PDB entry 9BJH | X-ray diffraction, 2.80 A resolution | chains H and L of the 3 polymer chains in the assembly

# Chain H
Name: 75C8 Fab Heavy Chain
Source organism: Homo sapiens
Notes: antibody fragment or engineered binder
Sequence (239 residues; numbered -2 to 236; the number before each row is that of its first residue; numbers below 1 keep their minus sign (Met-2 is residue -2)):
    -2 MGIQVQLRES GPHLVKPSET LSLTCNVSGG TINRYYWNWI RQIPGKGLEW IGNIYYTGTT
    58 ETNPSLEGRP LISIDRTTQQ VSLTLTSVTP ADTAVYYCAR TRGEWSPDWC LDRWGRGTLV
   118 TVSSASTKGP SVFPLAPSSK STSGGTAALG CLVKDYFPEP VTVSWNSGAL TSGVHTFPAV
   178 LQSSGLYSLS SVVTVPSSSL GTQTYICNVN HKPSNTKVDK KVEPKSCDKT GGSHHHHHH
Not modelled in the structure: -2 to 0, 223-236
Disulfide bonds: Cys22-Cys95, Cys148-Cys204

# Chain L
Name: 75C8 Fab Light Chain
Source organism: Homo sapiens
Notes: antibody fragment or engineered binder
Sequence (218 residues; row label = number of the first residue in the row; numbers below 1 keep their minus sign (Met-2 is residue -2)):
    -2 MGIEIVLTQS PDTLSLSPGD TATLSCRASQ TITNAYFAWY QQKPGQAPRL LIYSTSTRAS
    58 GIPDRFSGSG SGTEFTLTIS RLEPEDFAVF YCQQYVRSPW TFGQGTKVEL KRTVAAPSVF
   118 IFPPSDEQLK SGTASVVCLL NNFYPREAKV QWKVDNALQS GNSQESVTEQ DSKDSTYSLS
   178 STLTLSKADY EKHKVYACEV THQGLSSPVT KSFNRGEC
Not modelled in the structure: -2 to 0, 215
Disulfide bonds: Cys23-Cys89, Cys135-Cys195

# Chain H / chain L interface
Contacting residue pairs (72; chain H residue first):
  Asn35(H) with Trp97(L)
  Gln39(H) with Gln39(L), hydrogen bond
  Leu45(H) with Pro45(L), hydrophobic; Tyr88(L), hydrophobic; Phe99(L)
  Trp47(H) with Pro96(L), hydrophobic; Trp97(L)
  Asn50(H) with Trp97(L)
  Asn60(H) with Pro96(L)
  Ser62(H) with Glu1(L)
  Tyr94(H) with Gln39(L), hydrogen bond; Ala44(L), hydrophobic
  Arg99(H) with Tyr50(L), hydrogen bond
  Ser103(H) with Tyr33(L), hydrogen bond; Tyr92(L)
  Pro104(H) with Ala32(L); Tyr33(L); Ser51(L); Tyr92(L), hydrogen bond (backbone-side chain)
  Asp105(H) with Tyr50(L)
  Trp106(H) with Tyr92(L), hydrophobic; Trp97(L), hydrophobic
  Cys107(H) with Tyr37(L); Leu47(L), hydrophobic; Tyr50(L), hydrophobic; Tyr92(L)
  Leu108(H) with Tyr37(L), hydrogen bond (backbone-side chain); Leu47(L)
  Asp109(H) with Leu47(L)
  Trp111(H) with Ala44(L), hydrophobic; Pro45(L)
  Gly112(H) with Ala44(L)
  Phe130(H) with Ser122(L); Gln125(L)
  Pro131(H) with Ser122(L); Glu124(L)
  Leu132(H) with Phe119(L), hydrophobic; Val134(L), hydrophobic
  Ala133(H) with Phe119(L)
  Lys137(H) with Ile118(L), hydrogen bond (backbone-backbone); Ser209(L), hydrogen bond (side chain-backbone); Phe210(L)
  Ser138(H) with Phe117(L); Phe119(L)
  Ala145(H) with Phe117(L), hydrophobic; Phe119(L)
  Leu146(H) with Phe119(L), hydrophobic
  Leu149(H) with Ser132(L)
  Lys151(H) with Gln125(L); Ser132(L), hydrogen bond; Thr181(L), hydrogen bond
  His172(H) with Asn138(L), hydrogen bond; Asn139(L); Asp168(L), salt bridge; Ser175(L), hydrogen bond
  Phe174(H) with Leu136(L), hydrophobic; Ser163(L); Thr165(L); Ser175(L); Leu176(L); Ser177(L)
  Pro175(H) with Ser163(L), hydrogen bond (backbone-side chain); Val164(L)
  Val177(H) with Gln161(L); Glu162(L)
  Leu178(H) with Gln161(L), hydrogen bond (backbone-side chain)
  Gln179(H) with Gln161(L)
  Ser187(H) with Ser177(L), hydrogen bond
  Val189(H) with Leu136(L), hydrophobic
  Thr191(H) with Asn138(L)
  Lys217(H) with Glu124(L), salt bridge
  Lys222(H) with Asp123(L), salt bridge
Interface residues without a listed pair, chain H (47 interface residues in all): Glu46, Pro61, Thr98, Val129, Ser135, Thr139, Ser140, Thr173
Interface residues without a listed pair, chain L (47 interface residues in all): Ala35, Gln43, Gln90, Ser95, Pro120, Ser128, Thr130, Thr179

# Overview
The chain H/chain L interface involves 47 residues from each chain, with 15 hydrogen bonds and 3 salt bridges.
Among the polar pairs are His172(H)-Asp168(L), Lys217(H)-Glu124(L) and Lys222(H)-Asp123(L).
Chain H is 75C8 Fab Heavy Chain and chain L is 75C8 Fab Light Chain, both from Homo sapiens; the structure,
Crystal structure of neutralizing human monoclonal antibody 75C8 in complex with AMA1 DI-DII, was determined
by X-ray diffraction together with 9BJG from the same study.
